PDB entry 8E3F | electron microscopy, 6.50 A resolution (low resolution: residue-level contacts below are approximate; hydrogen-bond / salt-bridge calls are withheld) | chains A and B of the 9 polymer chains in the assembly

[Chain A]
Molecule: DNA-directed RNA polymerase subunit beta
Source organism: Escherichia coli
Notes: EC 2.7.7.6
UniProt: P0A8V4 (RPOB_ECO57); residue numbers follow UniProt; this construct covers 1-1342
Sequence (1342 residues; each row starts with the number of its first residue):
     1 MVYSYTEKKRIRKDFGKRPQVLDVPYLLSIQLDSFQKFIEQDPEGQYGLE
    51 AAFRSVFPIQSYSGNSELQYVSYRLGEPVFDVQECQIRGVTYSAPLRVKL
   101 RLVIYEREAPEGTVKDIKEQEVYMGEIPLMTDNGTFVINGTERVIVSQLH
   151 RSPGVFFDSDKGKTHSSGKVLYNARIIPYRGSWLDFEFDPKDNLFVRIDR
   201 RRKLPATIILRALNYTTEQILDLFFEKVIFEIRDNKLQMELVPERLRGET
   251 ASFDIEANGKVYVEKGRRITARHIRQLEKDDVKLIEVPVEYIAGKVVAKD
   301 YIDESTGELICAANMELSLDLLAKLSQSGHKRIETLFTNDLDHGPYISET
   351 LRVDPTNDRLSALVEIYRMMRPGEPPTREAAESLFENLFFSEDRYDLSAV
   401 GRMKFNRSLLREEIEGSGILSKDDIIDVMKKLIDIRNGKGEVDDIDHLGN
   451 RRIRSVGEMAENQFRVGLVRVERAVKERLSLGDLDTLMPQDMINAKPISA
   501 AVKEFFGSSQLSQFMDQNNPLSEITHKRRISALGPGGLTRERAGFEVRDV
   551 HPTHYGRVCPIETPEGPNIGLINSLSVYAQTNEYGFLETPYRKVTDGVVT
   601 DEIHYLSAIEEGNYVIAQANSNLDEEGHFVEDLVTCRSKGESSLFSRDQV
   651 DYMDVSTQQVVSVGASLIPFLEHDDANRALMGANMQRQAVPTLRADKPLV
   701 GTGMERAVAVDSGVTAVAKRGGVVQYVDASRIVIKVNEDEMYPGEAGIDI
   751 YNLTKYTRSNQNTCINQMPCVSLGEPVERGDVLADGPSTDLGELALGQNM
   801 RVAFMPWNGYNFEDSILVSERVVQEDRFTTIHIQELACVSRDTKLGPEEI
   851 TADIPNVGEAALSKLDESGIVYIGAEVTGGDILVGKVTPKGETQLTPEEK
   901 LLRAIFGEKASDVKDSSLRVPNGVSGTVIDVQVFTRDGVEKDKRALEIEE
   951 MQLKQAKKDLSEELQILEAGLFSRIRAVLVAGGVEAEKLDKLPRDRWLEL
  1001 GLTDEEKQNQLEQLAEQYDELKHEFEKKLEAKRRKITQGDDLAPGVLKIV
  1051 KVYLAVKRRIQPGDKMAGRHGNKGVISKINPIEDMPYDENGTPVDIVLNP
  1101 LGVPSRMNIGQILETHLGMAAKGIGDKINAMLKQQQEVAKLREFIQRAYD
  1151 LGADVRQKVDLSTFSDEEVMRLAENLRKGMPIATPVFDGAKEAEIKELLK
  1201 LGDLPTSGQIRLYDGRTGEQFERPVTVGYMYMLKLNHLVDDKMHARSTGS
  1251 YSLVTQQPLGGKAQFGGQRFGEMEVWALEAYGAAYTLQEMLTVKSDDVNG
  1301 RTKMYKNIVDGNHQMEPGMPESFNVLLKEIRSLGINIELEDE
Disordered / not traced: 1, 1342
UniProt features mapped onto this chain:
  - modified residue (N6-acetyllysine): K1022, K1200

[Chain B]
Molecule: DNA-directed RNA polymerase subunit beta'
Source organism: Escherichia coli
Notes: EC 2.7.7.6
UniProt: P0A8T7 (RPOC_ECOLI); residue numbers follow UniProt; this construct covers 1-1407
Sequence (1407 residues; numbered 1 to 1407; the number before each row is that of its first residue):
     1 MKDLLKFLKAQTKTEEFDAIKIALASPDMIRSWSFGEVKKPETINYRTFK
    51 PERDGLFCARIFGPVKDYECLCGKYKRLKHRGVICEKCGVEVTQTKVRRE
   101 RMGHIELASPTAHIWFLKSLPSRIGLLLDMPLRDIERVLYFESYVVIEGG
   151 MTNLERQQILTEEQYLDALEEFGDEFDAKMGAEAIQALLKSMDLEQECEQ
   201 LREELNETNSETKRKKLTKRIKLLEAFVQSGNKPEWMILTVLPVLPPDLR
   251 PLVPLDGGRFATSDLNDLYRRVINRNNRLKRLLDLAAPDIIVRNEKRMLQ
   301 EAVDALLDNGRRGRAITGSNKRPLKSLADMIKGKQGRFRQNLLGKRVDYS
   351 GRSVITVGPYLRLHQCGLPKKMALELFKPFIYGKLELRGLATTIKAAKKM
   401 VEREEAVVWDILDEVIREHPVLLNRAPTLHRLGIQAFEPVLIEGKAIQLH
   451 PLVCAAYNADFDGDQMAVHVPLTLEAQLEARALMMSTNNILSPANGEPII
   501 VPSQDVVLGLYYMTRDCVNAKGEGMVLTGPKEAERLYRSGLASLHARVKV
   551 RITEYEKDANGELVAKTSLKDTTVGRAILWMIVPKGLPYSIVNQALGKKA
   601 ISKMLNTCYRILGLKPTVIFADQIMYTGFAYAARSGASVGIDDMVIPEKK
   651 HEIISEAEAEVAEIQEQFQSGLVTAGERYNKVIDIWAAANDRVSKAMMDN
   701 LQTETVINRDGQEEKQVSFNSIYMMADSGARGSAAQIRQLAGMRGLMAKP
   751 DGSIIETPITANFREGLNVLQYFISTHGARKGLADTALKTANSGYLTRRL
   801 VDVAQDLVVTEDDCGTHEGIMMTPVIEGGDVKEPLRDRVLGRVTAEDVLK
   851 PGTADILVPRNTLLHEQWCDLLEENSVDAVKVRSVVSCDTDFGVCAHCYG
   901 RDLARGHIINKGEAIGVIAAQSIGEPGTQLTMRTFHIGGAASRAAAESSI
   951 QVKNKGSIKLSNVKSVVNSSGKLVITSRNTELKLIDEFGRTKESYKVPYG
  1001 AVLAKGDGEQVAGGETVANWDPHTMPVITEVSGFVRFTDMIDGQTITRQT
  1051 DELTGLSSLVVLDSAERTAGGKDLRPALKIVDAQGNDVLIPGTDMPAQYF
  1101 LPGKAIVQLEDGVQISSGDTLARIPQESGGTKDITGGLPRVADLFEARRP
  1151 KEPAILAEISGIVSFGKETKGKRRLVITPVDGSDPYEEMIPKWRQLNVFE
  1201 GERVERGDVISDGPEAPHDILRLRGVHAVTRYIVNEVQDVYRLQGVKIND
  1251 KHIEVIVRQMLRKATIVNAGSSDFLEGEQVEYSRVKIANRELEANGKVGA
  1301 TYSRDLLGITKASLATESFISAASFQETTRVLTEAAVAGKRDELRGLKEN
  1351 VIVGRLIPAGTGYAYHQDRMRRRAAGEAPAAPQVTAEDASASLAELLNAG
  1401 LGGSDNE
Disordered / not traced: 1-15, 934-947, 1127-1135, 1374-1407
UniProt features mapped onto this chain:
  - binding site (Zn(2+)): C70, C72, C85, C88, C814, C888, C895, C898
  - binding site (Mg(2+)): D460, D462, D464
  - modified residue: K983 (N6-acetyllysine)
  - mutagenesis: Q504 (Q504P: Resistant to antibiotics salinamide A and B), N690 (N690D: Resistant to antibiotics salinamide A and B), M697 (M697V: Resistant to antibiotics salinamide A and B), A735 (A735T: Resistant to antibiotics salinamide A and B), R738 (R738C/H/P/S: Resistant to antibiotics salinamide A and B), A748 (A748E: Resistant to antibiotics salinamide A and B), P758 (P758S/T: Resistant to antibiotics salinamide A and B), F763 (F763C: Resistant to antibiotics salinamide A and B), S775 (S775A: Resistant to antibiotics salinamide A and B), A779 (A779T/V: Resistant to antibiotics salinamide A and B), R780 (R780C: Resistant to antibiotics salinamide A and B), G782 (G782A/C: Resistant to antibiotics salinamide A and B), 1 further mutagenesis entry in UniProt
Disulfides: C72-C88
Bound ions: Zn2+ site 1: C70, C85; Mg2+: D460, D462, D464 (shared with 1 residue of chain 7); Zn2+ site 2: C814, C888, C895, C898

[How chain A and chain B interact]
Residue-residue contacts (340; chain A residue first):
  S166(A) with K1151(B)
  E504(A) with N320(B)
  G544(A) with L788(B)
  F545(A) with M932(B); R933(B)
  R548(A) with R780(B); A784(B); L788(B)
  D549(A) with P750(B)
  V550(A) with P750(B); F773(B); T776(B); H777(B)
  H551(A) with F773(B); H777(B)
  P552(A) with H777(B)
  Y555(A) with V769(B); L770(B)
  C559(A) with R780(B)
  P560(A) with F773(B); T776(B); R780(B)
  I561(A) with Y772(B); T776(B)
  T563(A) with R780(B)
  G566(A) with A787(B)
  I569(A) with R780(B); L783(B); A784(B); A787(B)
  G570(A) with R780(B)
  Q618(A) with N768(B); V769(B); L770(B)
  N620(A) with N768(B)
  L633(A) with E658(B)
  E641(A) with K749(B)
  S642(A) with L770(B)
  T657(A) with V769(B)
  V660(A) with V769(B)
  L671(A) with Y772(B)
  E672(A) with G766(B); L767(B)
  H673(A) with F763(B); R764(B); E765(B); G766(B)
  D674(A) with F763(B); Y772(B)
  D675(A) with R744(B); F763(B); Y772(B)
  A676(A) with Y772(B)
  N677(A) with A779(B); L783(B)
  A679(A) with Y772(B)
  L680(A) with L783(B)
  F804(A) with S638(B)
  M805(A) with A633(B)
  P806(A) with A632(B); A633(B); A637(B)
  W807(A) with A633(B)
  N808(A) with F629(B); A633(B)
  G809(A) with V357(B); P359(B); F629(B)
  Y810(A) with P359(B)
  N811(A) with D505(B)
  F812(A) with V357(B); P451(B); S503(B); Q504(B); D505(B); F629(B)
  E813(A) with F461(B); Q504(B)
  D814(A) with D460(B); D462(B)
  S815(A) with V357(B); F461(B)
  R841(A) with D256(B); G257(B)
  K844(A) with R47(B)
  Q894(A) with K76(B)
  L895(A) with E69(B)
  Q1061(A) with K445(B)
  P1062(A) with A446(B)
  G1063(A) with V354(B)
  K1065(A) with D462(B); G463(B)
  K1073(A) with D462(B)
  G1074(A) with F461(B)
  V1075(A) with V354(B); I355(B); T356(B); F461(B); G463(B)
  S1077(A) with T356(B)
  N1099(A) with D505(B)
  P1100(A) with A637(B); S638(B); V639(B)
  L1101(A) with Q504(B); D505(B); L508(B); M725(B); R731(B)
  V1103(A) with V639(B)
  P1104(A) with I722(B); M725(B); Q736(B)
  S1105(A) with R731(B); G732(B); Q736(B)
  M1107(A) with Q736(B); Q739(B); L740(B)
  I1109(A) with M644(B); F763(B)
  I1112(A) with V639(B); G640(B); I641(B)
  L1113(A) with I641(B)
  H1116(A) with I641(B)
  F1187(A) with V769(B)
  E1192(A) with R764(B)
  K1196(A) with D642(B)
  S1207(A) with D642(B)
  Q1209(A) with G640(B)
  E1219(A) with R634(B)
  F1221(A) with A633(B)
  E1222(A) with Y512(B); S635(B)
  R1223(A) with Y512(B); G636(B); F719(B); S721(B); M724(B)
  V1225(A) with G636(B)
  T1226(A) with S638(B); V639(B)
  V1239(A) with V354(B); K445(B)
  D1240(A) with K445(B)
  K1242(A) with R352(B); V354(B); Q465(B)
  M1243(A) with R352(B); S353(B); M372(B); K445(B)
  H1244(A) with G351(B); R352(B); M372(B)
  A1245(A) with S350(B); M372(B); E375(B)
  R1246(A) with D348(B); Y349(B); S350(B); E375(B); L376(B)
  S1247(A) with D348(B); Y349(B); E375(B); K378(B)
  T1248(A) with Y349(B)
  Y1251(A) with D348(B)
  L1253(A) with R99(B); P251(B); V253(B)
  V1254(A) with R99(B); L249(B); R337(B)
  T1255(A) with R337(B)
  Q1256(A) with R99(B)
  Q1257(A) with N341(B); K345(B); R346(B)
  P1258(A) with R346(B); D348(B)
  L1259(A) with R346(B)
  G1260(A) with R346(B)
  F1265(A) with E375(B)
  G1267(A) with R346(B); V347(B); S350(B)
  Q1268(A) with V347(B); S350(B); G351(B); R352(B)
  R1269(A) with R339(B); Q340(B); G344(B); K345(B); R346(B)
  F1270(A) with G344(B); K345(B); V347(B); H469(B)
  E1272(A) with L343(B); R798(B)
  M1273(A) with T428(B)
  E1274(A) with N424(B); A426(B); T428(B); I434(B)
  V1275(A) with L343(B); V1351(B)
  W1276(A) with R798(B); V801(B); V917(B); Q921(B)
  A1277(A) with R431(B); I434(B); Q921(B)
  L1278(A) with M484(B)
  E1279(A) with A914(B); V917(B); L1347(B); V1351(B); I1357(B)
  A1280(A) with R431(B); I918(B); Q921(B)
  Y1281(A) with R431(B); I434(B); L483(B); M484(B); N489(B)
  G1282(A) with E479(B); L483(B); G1360(B); T1361(B)
  A1283(A) with E479(B); L483(B); M484(B)
  A1284(A) with E479(B); L1356(B); T1361(B); G1362(B)
  Y1285(A) with E475(B); E479(B); L1356(B); T1361(B)
  T1286(A) with A476(B); E479(B)
  L1287(A) with I1357(B)
  Q1288(A) with L1356(B)
  E1289(A) with P471(B); L472(B); T473(B); A476(B)
  M1290(A) with V347(B)
  L1291(A) with K345(B); V1351(B); G1354(B)
  T1292(A) with G1354(B)
  K1294(A) with D348(B); V470(B); L472(B)
  S1295(A) with K345(B); R346(B)
  V1298(A) with K96(B)
  Y1305(A) with P379(B); Y382(B); I394(B)
  I1308(A) with P379(B); F380(B)
  V1309(A) with P379(B); Y382(B); G383(B); E386(B)
  D1310(A) with E386(B)
  H1313(A) with F380(B); L472(B); T473(B); L474(B)
  Q1314(A) with T473(B)
  M1315(A) with T473(B)
  G1318(A) with G1354(B)
  P1320(A) with K345(B); V1353(B); G1354(B)
  E1321(A) with R99(B)
  S1322(A) with N341(B); L342(B)
  F1323(A) with I20(B); I1352(B); V1353(B)
  V1325(A) with L249(B)
  L1326(A) with R337(B); F338(B); L342(B)
  K1328(A) with E100(B); M102(B); L245(B); L249(B)
  E1329(A) with L245(B); M330(B); R337(B)
  I1330(A) with I331(B)
  R1331(A) with W33(B); M102(B); P243(B)
  S1332(A) with P243(B); L245(B); L327(B)
  L1333(A) with W115(B); P243(B); L307(B); L327(B)
  G1334(A) with L24(B); A25(B); H113(B)
  I1335(A) with I22(B); A23(B); W33(B); F116(B); A1336(B)
  N1336(A) with K21(B); I22(B); A23(B); L24(B); A25(B); M29(B); W33(B)
  I1337(A) with I20(B); K21(B)
  E1338(A) with I20(B); K21(B)
  L1339(A) with F17(B); I20(B)
  E1340(A) with F17(B); D18(B); A19(B); K21(B)
  D1341(A) with D18(B)
Interface residues without a listed pair, chain A (168 interface residues in all): H554, E565, N573, A619, C636, L644, I1076, R1106, L1238, G1271, D1296, N1299, M1304, M1319
Interface residues without a listed pair, chain B (193 interface residues in all): E16, K66, L239, V244, P246, D248, Y269, Y360, P369, K371, L422, R425, P427, H430, L432, Q435, A459, A467, Q477, V506, Y537, R538, A630, D643, A730, T757, I774, S775, T797, E913, L1332, K1348, R1355

[Summary]
Chain A and chain B form an interface of 168 and 193 residues respectively. The Mg2+ site is built by D460(B),
D462(B) and D464(B). UniProt lists 8 Zn2+-binding residues, 3 Mg2+-binding residues and 13 mutagenesis sites
on chain B.
Chain A is DNA-directed RNA polymerase subunit beta and chain B is DNA-directed RNA polymerase subunit beta',
both from Escherichia coli; the structure, Escherichia coli Rho-dependent transcription pre-termination
complex containing 18 nt long RNA spacer, Mg-ADP-BeF3, and NusG; TEC ..., was determined by electron
microscopy (same publication as 8E3H, 8E5K, 8E5L, 8E5O, 8E5P, 8E6W and 3 further entries).
